PDB entry 9F8G | X-ray diffraction, 2.20 A resolution | chains A and B of the 3 polymer chains in the assembly

[Chain A]
Molecule: Tubulin alpha-1B chain
From: Bos taurus
UniProtKB: P81947 (TBA1B_BOVIN); residue numbers follow UniProt; this construct covers 1-451
Amino-acid sequence (451 residues; each row starts with the number of its first residue):
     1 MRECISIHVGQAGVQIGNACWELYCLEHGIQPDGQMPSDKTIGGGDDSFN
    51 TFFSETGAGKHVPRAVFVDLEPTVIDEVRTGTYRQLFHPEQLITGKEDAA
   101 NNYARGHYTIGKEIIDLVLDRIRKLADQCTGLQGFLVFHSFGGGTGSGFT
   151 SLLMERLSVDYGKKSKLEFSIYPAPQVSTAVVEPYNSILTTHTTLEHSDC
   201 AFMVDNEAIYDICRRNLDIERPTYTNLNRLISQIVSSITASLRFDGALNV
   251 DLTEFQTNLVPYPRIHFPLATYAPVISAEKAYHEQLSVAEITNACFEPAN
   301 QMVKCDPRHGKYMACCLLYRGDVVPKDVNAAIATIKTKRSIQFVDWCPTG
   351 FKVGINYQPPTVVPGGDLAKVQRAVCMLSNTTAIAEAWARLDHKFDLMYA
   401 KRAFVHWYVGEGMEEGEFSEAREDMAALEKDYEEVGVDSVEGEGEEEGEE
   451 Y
Unresolved in the structure: 437-451
Bound ions: Ca2+: D39, T41, G44, E55
Small-molecule neighbours:
  - A1IBN (5-[(Z)-(3,5-diethyl-4-methoxy-phenyl)diazenyl]-2-methyl-phenol): T179, A180, V181
  - GTP (guanosine-5'-triphosphate): V9, G10, Q11, A12, Q15, I16, D69, D98, A99, A100, N101, S140, G142, G143, G144, T145, G146, I171, P173, V177, S178, T179, E183, N206, Y224, L227, N228, I231

[Chain B]
Molecule: Tubulin beta-2B chain
From: Bos taurus
UniProtKB: Q6B856 (TBB2B_BOVIN); residues 1-445 here = UniProt positions 1-445
Amino-acid sequence (445 residues; each row starts with the number of its first residue):
     1 MREIVHIQAGQCGNQIGAKFWEVISDEHGIDPTGSYHGDSDLQLERINVY
    51 YNEATGNKYVPRAILVDLEPGTMDSVRSGPFGQIFRPDNFVFGQSGAGNN
   101 WAKGHYTEGAELVDSVLDVVRKESESCDCLQGFQLTHSLGGGTGSGMGTL
   151 LISKIREEYPDRIMNTFSVMPSPKVSDTVVEPYNATLSVHQLVENTDETY
   201 CIDNEALYDICFRTLKLTTPTYGDLNHLVSATMSGVTTCLRFPGQLNADL
   251 RKLAVNMVPFPRLHFFMPGFAPLTSRGSQQYRALTVPELTQQMFDSKNMM
   301 AACDPRHGRYLTVAAIFRGRMSMKEVDEQMLNVQNKNSSYFVEWIPNNVK
   351 TAVCDIPPRGLKMSATFIGNSTAIQELFKRISEQFTAMFRRKAFLHWYTG
   401 EGMDEMEFTEAESNMNDLVSEYQQYQDATADEQGEFEEEEGEDEA
Unresolved in the structure: 279-283, 432-445
UniProt features mapped onto this chain:
  - motif: M1 to I4 (MREI motif)
  - binding site (GTP): Q11, E69, S138, G142, T143, G144, N204, N226
  - binding site (Mg(2+)): E69
  - modified residue: S40 (Phosphoserine), T55 (Phosphothreonine), K58 (N6-acetyllysine), S172 (Phosphoserine), T285 (Phosphothreonine), T290 (Phosphothreonine), R318 (Omega-N-methylarginine), E438 (5-glutamyl polyglutamate)
  - cross-link (Glycyl lysine isopeptide (Lys-Gly)): K58 (interchain with G-Cter in ubiquitin), K324 (interchain with G-Cter in ubiquitin)
Small-molecule neighbours:
  - A1IBN (5-[(Z)-(3,5-diethyl-4-methoxy-phenyl)diazenyl]-2-methyl-phenol): V236, C239, L240, L246, A248, D249, K252, L253, N256, M257, V313, A314, A315, I316, N348, K350, T351, A352, I368
  - GTP (guanosine-5'-triphosphate): G10, Q11, C12, Q15, I16, D67, G96, A97, G98, N99, S138, G140, G141, G142, T143, G144, V169, P171, V175, S176, E181, N204, L207, Y222, L225, N226

[How chain A and chain B interact]
Contacting residue pairs (51; chain A residue first):
  E71(A) - N247(B)
  K96(A) - M1(B)  hydrogen bond (backbone-backbone)
  K96(A) - C129(B)
  E97(A) - M1(B)
  E97(A) - C129(B)
  E97(A) - R251(B)  salt bridge
  D98(A) - K252(B)  salt bridge
  A100(A) - R251(B)
  A100(A) - K252(B)
  A100(A) - V255(B)
  N101(A) - K252(B)
  N101(A) - N256(B)  hydrogen bond
  R105(A) - R251(B)
  P175(A) - N347(B)
  S178(A) - N347(B)
  S178(A) - K350(B)
  T179(A) - L246(B)
  A180(A) - N256(B)
  V181(A) - N256(B)  hydrogen bond (backbone-side chain)
  V181(A) - I345(B)  hydrophobic
  V181(A) - P346(B)
  V182(A) - N256(B)
  E220(A) - K324(B)
  R221(A) - M323(B)  hydrogen bond
  R221(A) - K324(B)
  R221(A) - D327(B)  salt bridge
  Y224(A) - Q245(B)
  K394(A) - P346(B)
  K394(A) - N347(B)
  L397(A) - E343(B)
  L397(A) - W344(B)
  L397(A) - A430(B)  hydrophobic
  M398(A) - W344(B)
  M398(A) - P346(B)
  K401(A) - F260(B)
  K401(A) - W344(B)
  K401(A) - T429(B)  hydrogen bond (side chain-backbone)
  R402(A) - F260(B)
  A403(A) - P259(B)
  A403(A) - F260(B)  hydrophobic
  F404(A) - V255(B)
  F404(A) - N256(B)
  F404(A) - V258(B)
  F404(A) - P259(B)  hydrogen bond (backbone-backbone)
  H406(A) - V258(B)
  H406(A) - P259(B)
  H406(A) - F260(B)
  H406(A) - P261(B)
  W407(A) - A254(B)  hydrogen bond (side chain-backbone)
  W407(A) - V255(B)
  W407(A) - V258(B)  hydrogen bond (side chain-backbone)
Other interface residues (no listed pair), chain A (27 interface residues in all): T73, E411
Other interface residues (no listed pair), chain B (30 interface residues in all): D197, D249, M257, T312, A428

[In short]
27 residues of chain A face 30 of chain B across their interface; the contacts include 8 hydrogen bonds and 3
salt bridges. Polar pairs include E97(A)-R251(B), D98(A)-K252(B) and R221(A)-D327(B). Compound A1IBN is bound
between chain A and chain B. Chain A binds GTP.
Chain A is Tubulin alpha-1B chain and chain B is Tubulin beta-2B chain, both from Bos taurus; the structure,
Photostatin (photoswitchable azo-combretastatin) Z-PST27 bound to tubulin-DARPin D1 complex, was determined by
X-ray diffraction.
